1F65 - chain A; structure by X-ray diffraction, 1.70 A resolution.

# Chain A
Molecule: Myoglobin
Source organism: Physeter catodon
UniProt: P02185 (MYG_PHYCA); numbering as in UniProt (aligned over 1-153)
Chain sequence (154 residues; numbered 0 to 153; the number before each row is that of its first residue; numbering starts at 0):
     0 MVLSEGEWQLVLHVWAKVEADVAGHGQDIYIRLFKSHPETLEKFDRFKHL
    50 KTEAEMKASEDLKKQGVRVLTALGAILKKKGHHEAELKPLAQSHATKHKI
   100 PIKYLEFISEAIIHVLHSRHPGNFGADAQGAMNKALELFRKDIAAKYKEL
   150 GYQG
Differences from the reference sequence: initiating methionine (0); engineered mutation Tyr29 (Leu in P02185), Gln64 (His in P02185), Arg67 (Thr in P02185)
Ion coordination: heme Fe: His93 (together with oxygen molecule)
Small-molecule neighbours:
  - heme (HEM): Thr39, Lys42, Phe43, Arg45, Phe46, Gln64, Arg67, Val68, Ala71, Leu72, Leu89, Ser92, His93, His97, Ile99, Tyr103, Leu104, Ile107, Phe138
  - oxygen molecule (OXY): Tyr29, Phe43, Gln64, Val68, His93, Ile107

# Summary
Ligands of chain A: heme and oxygen molecule.
Chain A is Myoglobin (Physeter catodon); the structure, Crystal structure of oxy sperm whale myoglobin mutant
y(b10)q(e7)r(e10), was determined by X-ray diffraction (same publication as 1F63).
